PDB entry 7VAT | electron microscopy, 3.20 A resolution | chains C and F of the 12 polymer chains in the assembly

== Chain C ==
Name: V-type ATP synthase alpha chain
Source organism: Thermus thermophilus HB8
Notes: EC 7.1.2.2
UniProtKB: Q56403 (VATA_THET8); residues 1-578 here = UniProt positions 1-578
Sequence (578 residues; numbered 1 to 578; the number before each row is that of its first residue):
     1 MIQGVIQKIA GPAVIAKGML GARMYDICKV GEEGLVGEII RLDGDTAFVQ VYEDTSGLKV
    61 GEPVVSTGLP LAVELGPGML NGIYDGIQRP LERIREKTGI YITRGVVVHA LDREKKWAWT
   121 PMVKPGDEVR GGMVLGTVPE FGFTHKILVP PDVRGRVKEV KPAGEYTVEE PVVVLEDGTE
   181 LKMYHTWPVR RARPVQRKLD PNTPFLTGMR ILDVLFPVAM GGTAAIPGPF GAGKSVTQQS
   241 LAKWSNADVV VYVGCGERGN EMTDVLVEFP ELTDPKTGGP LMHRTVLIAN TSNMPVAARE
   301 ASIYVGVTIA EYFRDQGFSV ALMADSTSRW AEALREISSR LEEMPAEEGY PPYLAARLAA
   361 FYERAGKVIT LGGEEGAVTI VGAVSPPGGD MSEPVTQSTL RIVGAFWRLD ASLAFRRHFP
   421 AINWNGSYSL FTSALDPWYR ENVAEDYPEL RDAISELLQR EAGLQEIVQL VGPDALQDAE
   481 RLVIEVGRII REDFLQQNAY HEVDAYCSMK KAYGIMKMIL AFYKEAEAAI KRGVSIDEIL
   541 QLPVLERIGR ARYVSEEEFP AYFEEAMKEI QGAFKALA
Differences from the reference sequence: conflict A232 (Ser in Q56403), S235 (Thr in Q56403)
Bound ions: Mg2+: S235 (together with ATP)
Small-molecule neighbours: ATP (adenosine-5'-triphosphate): P229, F230, G231, A232, G233, K234, S235, V236, E257, R258, E261, F419, P420, Q497, N498, A499, Y500

== Chain F ==
Name: V-type ATP synthase beta chain
Source organism: Thermus thermophilus HB8
UniProtKB: Q56404 (VATB_THET8); numbering as in UniProt (aligned over 1-478)
Sequence (478 residues; numbered 1 to 478; the number before each row is that of its first residue):
     1 MDLLKKEYTG ITYISGPLLF VENAKDLAYG AIVDIKDGTG RVRGGQVIEV SEEYAVIQVF
    61 EETTGLDLAT TSVSLVEDVA RLGVSKEMLG RRFNGIGKPI DGLPPITPEK RLPITGLPLN
   121 PVARRKPEQF IQTGISTIDV MNTLVRGQKL PIFSGSGLPA NEIAAQIARQ ATVRPDLSGE
   181 GEKEEPFAVV FAAMGITQRE LSYFIQEFER TGALSRSVLF LNKADDPTIE RILTPRMALT
   241 VAEYLAFEHD YHVLVILTDM TNYCEALREI GAAREEIPGR RGYPGYMYTD LATIYERAGV
   301 VEGKKGSVTQ IPILSMPDDD RTHPIPDLTG YITEGQIQLS RELHRKGIYP PIDPLPSLSR
   361 LMNNGVGKGK TREDHKQVSD QLYSAYANGV DIRKLVAIIG EDALTENDRR YLQFADAFER
   421 FFINQGQQNR SIEESLQIAW ALLSMLPQGE LKRISKDHIG KYYGQKLEEI WGAPQALD
Unresolved in the structure: 1, 473-478
Small-molecule neighbours: ADP (adenosine-5'-diphosphate): L358, S359, R360, N363

== Chain C / chain F interface ==
Pairs across the interface (48; chain C residue first):
  G21(C) with D67(F); A69(F)
  A22(C) with D67(F)
  R23(C) with G65(F); L66(F); D67(F)
  M24(C) with T63(F); G65(F), hydrogen bond (backbone-backbone); L66(F), hydrogen bond (backbone-backbone)
  Y25(C) with T64(F)
  R41(C) with Y13(F), hydrogen bond; I14(F); S15(F), hydrogen bond
  L42(C) with Y13(F); I14(F), hydrogen bond (backbone-backbone); L66(F); D67(F); L68(F), hydrophobic
  D43(C) with T12(F); Y13(F)
  G44(C) with T12(F), hydrogen bond (backbone-backbone); L68(F)
  D200(C) with S202(F), hydrogen bond; Q206(F), hydrogen bond
  M344(C) with A272(F); E275(F)
  A346(C) with R268(F); R281(F)
  E347(C) with R268(F), salt bridge; R281(F)
  Y353(C) with E269(F)
  E363(C) with T197(F); Q198(F); A224(F)
  S392(C) with D318(F)
  Q397(C) with D318(F), hydrogen bond (side chain-backbone)
  L400(C) with S156(F)
  R401(C) with T261(F); E265(F)
  I402(C) with R199(F)
  V403(C) with R199(F)
  G404(C) with R199(F)
  N425(C) with R345(F), hydrogen bond (backbone-side chain)
  G426(C) with R345(F)
  Y428(C) with S156(F)
  L430(C) with R199(F)
  Q459(C) with R345(F), hydrogen bond (side chain-backbone)
  L470(C) with A397(F)
Also at the interface, not in a pair above, chain C (34 interface residues in all): L20, K198, P352, A356, A359, F431
Also at the interface, not in a pair above, chain F (37 interface residues in all): T39, G157, D225, T228, N262, G282, P317, K346, I398

== In short ==
Chain C and chain F form an interface of 34 and 37 residues respectively; the contacts include 11 hydrogen
bonds and 1 salt bridge. Polar pairs include E347(C)-R268(F), R41(C)-Y13(F) and R41(C)-S15(F). Bound to chain
C: ATP. Ligands of chain F: ADP.
Here chain C is V-type ATP synthase alpha chain and chain F is V-type ATP synthase beta chain, both from
Thermus thermophilus HB8. Entry 7VAT (V1EG of V/A-ATPase from Thermus thermophilus at low ATP concentration,
state2-1) was determined by electron microscopy together with 7VAI, 7VAJ, 7VAK, 7VAL, 7VAM, 7VAN and 11
further entries from the same study.
